PDB entry 3VMG | X-ray diffraction, 1.95 A resolution | chains A and F of the 6 polymer chains in the assembly

# Chain A
Name: Terminal oxygenase component of carbazole
Notes: EC 1.14.12.22
Reference sequence: Q84II6 (Q84II6_9BURK); residues 1-384 here = UniProt positions 1-384
Amino-acid sequence (392 residues; numbered 1 to 392; the number before each row is that of its first residue):
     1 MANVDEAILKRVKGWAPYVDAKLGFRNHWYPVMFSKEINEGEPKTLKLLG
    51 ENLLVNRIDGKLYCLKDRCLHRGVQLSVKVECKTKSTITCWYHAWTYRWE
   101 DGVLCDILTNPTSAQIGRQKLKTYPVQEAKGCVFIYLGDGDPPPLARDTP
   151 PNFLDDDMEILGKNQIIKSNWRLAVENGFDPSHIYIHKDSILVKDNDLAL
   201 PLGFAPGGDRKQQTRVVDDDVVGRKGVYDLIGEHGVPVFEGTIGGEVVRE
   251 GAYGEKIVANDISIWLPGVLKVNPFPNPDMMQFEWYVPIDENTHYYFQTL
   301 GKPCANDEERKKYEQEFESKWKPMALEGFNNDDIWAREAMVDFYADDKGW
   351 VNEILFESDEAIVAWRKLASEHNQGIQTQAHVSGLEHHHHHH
Unresolved in the structure: 390-392
Construct notes: expression tag (385-392)
Bound ions: 2Fe-2S cluster Fe: Cys-69, His-71, Cys-90, His-93; Fe2+: His-183, His-187, Asp-333
Ligand contacts: 2Fe-2S cluster (FES): Cys-69, His-71, Arg-72, Val-74, Cys-90, Tyr-92, His-93, Ala-94, Trp-95
From the paper describing this entry:
  - catalytic residues: Glu-284, Tyr-296, Arg-337 (proposed by the authors, not directly observed)

# Chain F
Name: Ferredoxin component of carbazole
From: Pseudomonas resinovorans
Notes: EC 1.14.12.22
Reference sequence: Q8GI16 (Q8GI16_PSERE); residue numbers follow UniProt; this construct covers 1-107
Amino-acid sequence (115 residues; each row starts with the number of its first residue):
     1 MNQIWLKVCAASDMQPGTIRRVNRVGAAPLAVYRVGDQFYATEDTCTHGI
    51 ASLSEGTLDGDVIECPFHGGAFNVCTGMPASSPCTVPLGVFEVEVKEGEV
   101 YVAGEKKLEHHHHHH
Unresolved in the structure: 1-3, 108-115
Construct notes: expression tag (108-115)
Curated features (UniProtKB/Swiss-Prot):
  - binding site ([2Fe-2S] cluster): Cys-46, His-48, Cys-65, His-68
Bound ions: 2Fe-2S cluster Fe: Cys-46, His-48, Cys-65, His-68
Ligand contacts: 2Fe-2S cluster (FES): Cys-46, His-48, Gly-49, Ile-50, Ala-51, Cys-65, Phe-67, His-68, Gly-69, Gly-70, Pro-83, Cys-84

# Interface between chain A and chain F
Contacting residue pairs (16; chain A residue first):
  Gln-115(A) with Gly-49(F)
  Arg-118(A) with Glu-43(F), salt bridge; Thr-47(F); Val-86(F); Pro-87(F), hydrogen bond (side chain-backbone)
  Gln-119(A) with Thr-47(F), hydrogen bond (side chain-backbone)
  Leu-385(A) with Ser-82(F)
  Glu-386(A) with Ser-82(F)
  His-387(A) with Ala-80(F); Ser-81(F); Ser-82(F), hydrogen bond (backbone-backbone)
  His-388(A) with Ser-81(F)
  His-389(A) with Asp-59(F), salt bridge; Val-62(F); Ala-80(F); Ser-81(F), hydrogen bond (backbone-side chain)
Interface residues without a listed pair, chain F (14 interface residues in all): His-48, Glu-64, Ala-71, Leu-88

# Overview
8 residues of chain A and 14 residues of chain F are in contact, with 4 hydrogen bonds and 2 salt bridges.
Polar contacts include Arg-118(A)/Glu-43(F), His-389(A)/Asp-59(F) and Arg-118(A)/Pro-87(F). Chain A binds
2Fe-2S cluster. Ligands of chain F: 2Fe-2S cluster. The paper reports catalytic residues Glu-284(A),
Tyr-296(A) and Arg-337(A).
Here chain A is Terminal oxygenase component of carbazole and chain F is Ferredoxin component of carbazole
(Pseudomonas resinovorans). Entry 3VMG (Reduced carbazole-bound complex between oxygenase and ferredoxin in
carbazole 1,9a-dioxygenase) was determined by X-ray diffraction, deposited together with 3VMH and 3VMI.
